Entry 7MN8 (electron microscopy, 3.45 A resolution); this record covers chains A and H of the 5 polymer chains in the assembly.

Chain A:
Molecule: Receptor tyrosine-protein kinase erbB-3
From: Homo sapiens
Notes: EC 2.7.10.1
Reference sequence: P21860 (ERBB3_HUMAN); residues 1-1021 here = UniProt positions 1-1021
Amino-acid sequence (1066 residues; numbered 1 to 1066; the number before each row is that of its first residue):
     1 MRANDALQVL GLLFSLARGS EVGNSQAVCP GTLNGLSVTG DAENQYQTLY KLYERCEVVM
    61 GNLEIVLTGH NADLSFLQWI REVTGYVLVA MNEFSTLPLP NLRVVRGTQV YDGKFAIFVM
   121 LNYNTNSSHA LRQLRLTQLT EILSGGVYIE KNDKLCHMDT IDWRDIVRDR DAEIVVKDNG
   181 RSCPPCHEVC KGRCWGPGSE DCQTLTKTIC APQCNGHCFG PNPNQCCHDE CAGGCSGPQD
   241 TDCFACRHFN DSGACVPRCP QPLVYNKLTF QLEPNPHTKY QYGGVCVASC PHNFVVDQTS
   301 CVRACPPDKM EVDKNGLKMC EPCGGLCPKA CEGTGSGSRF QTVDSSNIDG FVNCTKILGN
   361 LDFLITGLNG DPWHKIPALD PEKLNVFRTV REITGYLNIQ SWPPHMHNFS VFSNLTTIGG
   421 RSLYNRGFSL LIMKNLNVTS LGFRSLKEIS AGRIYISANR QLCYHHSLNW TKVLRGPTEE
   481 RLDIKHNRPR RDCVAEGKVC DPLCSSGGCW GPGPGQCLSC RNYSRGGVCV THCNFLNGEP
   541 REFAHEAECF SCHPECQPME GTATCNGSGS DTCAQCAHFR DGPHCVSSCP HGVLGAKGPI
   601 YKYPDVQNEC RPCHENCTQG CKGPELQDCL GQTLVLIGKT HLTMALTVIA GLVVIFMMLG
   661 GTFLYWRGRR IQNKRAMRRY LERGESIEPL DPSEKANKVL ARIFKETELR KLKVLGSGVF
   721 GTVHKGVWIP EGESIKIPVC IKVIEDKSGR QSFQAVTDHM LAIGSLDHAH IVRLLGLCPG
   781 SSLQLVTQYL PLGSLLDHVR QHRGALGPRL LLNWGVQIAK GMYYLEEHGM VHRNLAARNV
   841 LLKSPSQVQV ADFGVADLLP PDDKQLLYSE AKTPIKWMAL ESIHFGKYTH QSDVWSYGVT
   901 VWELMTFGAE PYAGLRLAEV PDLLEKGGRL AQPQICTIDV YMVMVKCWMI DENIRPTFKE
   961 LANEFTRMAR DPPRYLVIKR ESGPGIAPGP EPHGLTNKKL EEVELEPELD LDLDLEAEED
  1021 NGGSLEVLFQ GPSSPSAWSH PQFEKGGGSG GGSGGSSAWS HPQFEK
Not modelled in the structure: 1-27, 323-326, 631-1066
Disulfides: Cys-29/Cys-56, Cys-156/Cys-183, Cys-186/Cys-194, Cys-190/Cys-202, Cys-210/Cys-218, Cys-214/Cys-226, Cys-227/Cys-235, Cys-231/Cys-243, Cys-246/Cys-255, Cys-259/Cys-286, Cys-290/Cys-301, Cys-305/Cys-320, Cys-331/Cys-354, Cys-463/Cys-493, Cys-500/Cys-509, Cys-504/Cys-517, Cys-520/Cys-529, Cys-533/Cys-549, Cys-552/Cys-565, Cys-556/Cys-573, Cys-576/Cys-585, Cys-589/Cys-610, Cys-613/Cys-621, Cys-617/Cys-629
Glycans and other covalent adducts: N-acetylglucosamine (NAG) linked to Asn-250, Asn-353, Asn-408, Asn-414, Asn-469
Differences from the reference sequence: conflict Arg-809 (Gln in P21860), Gly-928 (Glu in P21860); expression tag (1022-1066)
Swiss-Prot annotation at these positions:
  - active site: Asn-834 (Proton acceptor)
  - binding site (ATP): Leu-715 to Val-723, Lys-742, Gln-788 to Leu-790, Asn-834 to Asn-839
  - modified residue (Phosphoserine): Ser-686, Ser-982
  - glycosylation (N-linked (GlcNAc...) asparagine): Asn-126, Asn-250, Asn-353, Asn-408, Asn-414, Asn-437, Asn-469, Asn-522, Asn-566, Asn-616

Chain H:
Molecule: Isoform 6 of Pro-neuregulin-1, membrane-bound isoform
From: Homo sapiens
Notes: fragment: EGF-like Domain
Reference sequence: Q02297-6 (NRG1-6_HUMAN); residues 177-236 here = UniProt positions 177-236
Amino-acid sequence (87 residues; row label = number of the first residue in the row):
   175 GPSHLVKCAE KEKTFCVNGG ECFMVKDLSN PSRYLCKCPN EFTGDRCQNY VMASFYKHLG
   235 IEGSGSGSDY KDDDDKAAAL EHHHHHH
Not modelled in the structure: 175-176, 201-202, 228-261
Disulfides: Cys-182/Cys-196, Cys-190/Cys-210, Cys-212/Cys-221
Differences from the reference sequence: cloning artifact (175-176); expression tag (237-261)

Chain A / chain H interface:
Contacting residue pairs (53):
  Asn-34(A) / Thr-217(H)  hydrogen bond
  Asn-34(A) / Gly-218(H)  hydrogen bond (side chain-backbone)
  Asn-34(A) / Asp-219(H)
  Leu-36(A) / Arg-207(H)
  Leu-36(A) / Leu-209(H)
  Ser-37(A) / Leu-209(H)
  Ser-37(A) / Cys-210(H)  hydrogen bond (side chain-backbone)
  Ser-37(A) / Asp-219(H)  hydrogen bond (side chain-backbone)
  Val-38(A) / Cys-210(H)  hydrogen bond (backbone-backbone)
  Val-38(A) / Lys-211(H)
  Val-38(A) / Cys-212(H)  hydrogen bond (backbone-backbone)
  Thr-39(A) / Cys-212(H)
  Thr-39(A) / Pro-213(H)
  Thr-39(A) / Asn-214(H)
  Thr-39(A) / Phe-216(H)  hydrogen bond (side chain-backbone)
  Thr-39(A) / Thr-217(H)
  Gly-40(A) / Cys-212(H)  hydrogen bond (backbone-backbone)
  Gly-40(A) / Asn-214(H)
  Asn-44(A) / Asn-214(H)
  Met-91(A) / Leu-179(H)  hydrophobic
  Met-91(A) / Val-199(H)  hydrophobic
  Met-91(A) / Leu-209(H)  hydrophobic
  Tyr-111(A) / Arg-207(H)
  Asp-112(A) / Arg-207(H)  salt bridge
  Leu-121(A) / His-178(H)
  Leu-121(A) / Val-199(H)  hydrophobic
  Tyr-123(A) / His-178(H)  hydrogen bond (backbone-side chain)
  Thr-125(A) / Ser-177(H)
  Thr-125(A) / His-178(H)
  Gln-341(A) / Gln-222(H)  hydrogen bond
  Leu-364(A) / Asn-223(H)
  Ile-365(A) / Asn-192(H)
  Ile-365(A) / Phe-216(H)  hydrophobic
  Ile-365(A) / Tyr-224(H)
  Thr-366(A) / Val-191(H)
  Asp-371(A) / Arg-220(H)  salt bridge
  Pro-372(A) / Thr-188(H)
  Trp-373(A) / Lys-185(H)
  Trp-373(A) / Glu-186(H)
  Trp-373(A) / Thr-188(H)
  Trp-373(A) / Phe-189(H)
  Trp-373(A) / Tyr-208(H)  hydrophobic
  Trp-373(A) / Arg-220(H)
  Gln-400(A) / Asn-223(H)
  Gln-400(A) / Tyr-224(H)  hydrogen bond (side chain-backbone)
  Tyr-424(A) / Met-226(H)  hydrophobic
  Asn-425(A) / Met-226(H)
  Phe-428(A) / Met-226(H)  hydrophobic
  Leu-431(A) / Met-226(H)  hydrophobic
  Met-433(A) / Met-226(H)  hydrophobic
  Lys-434(A) / Tyr-224(H)
  Tyr-455(A) / Met-226(H)  hydrophobic
  Tyr-455(A) / Ala-227(H)  hydrogen bond (side chain-backbone)
Also at the interface, not in a pair above, chain A (31 interface residues in all): Asp-41, Leu-67, His-374
Also at the interface, not in a pair above, chain H (29 interface residues in all): Phe-197

Summary:
31 residues of chain A face 29 of chain H across their interface, with 12 hydrogen bonds and 2 salt bridges.
Polar pairs include Asp-112(A)/Arg-207(H), Asp-371(A)/Arg-220(H) and Asn-34(A)/Thr-217(H). Covalently linked
N-acetylglucosamine: at Asn-250(A), Asn-353(A), Asn-408(A), Asn-414(A) and Asn-469(A).
Chain A is Receptor tyrosine-protein kinase erbB-3 and chain H is Isoform 6 of Pro-neuregulin-1,
membrane-bound isoform, both from Homo sapiens; the structure, Structure of the HER2/HER3/NRG1b Heterodimer
Extracellular Domain bound to Trastuzumab Fab, was determined by electron microscopy (same publication as 7MN5
and 7MN6).
